1NJI - chains A and Z of the 30 polymer chains in the assembly; structure by X-ray diffraction, 3.00 A resolution.

== Chain A ==
Molecule: 23S ribosomal RNA
From: Haloarcula marismortui
Sequence (2922 nucleotides; each row starts with the number of its first residue):
     2 UUGGCUACUA UGCCAGCUGG UGGAUUGCUC GGCUCAGGCG CUGAUGAAGG ACGUGCCAAG
    62 CUGCGAUAAG CCAUGGGGAG CCGCACGGAG GCGAAGAACC AUGGAUUUCC GAAUGAGAAU
   122 CUCUCUAACA AUUGCUUCGC GCAAUGAGGA ACCCCGAGAA CUGAAACAUC UCAGUAUCGG
   182 GAGGAACAGA AAACGCAAUG UGAUGUCGUU AGUAACCGCG AGUGAACGCG AUACAGCCCA
   242 AACCGAAGCC CUCACGGGCA AUGUGGUGUC AGGGCUACCU CUCAUCAGCC GACCGUCUCG
   302 ACGAAGUCUC UUGGAACAGA GCGUGAUACA GGGUGACAAC CCCGUACUCG AGACCAGUAC
   362 GACGUGCGGU AGUGCCAGAG UAGCGGGGGU UGGAUAUCCC UCGCGAAUAA CGCAGGCAUC
   422 GACUGCGAAG GCUAAACACA ACCUGAGACC GAUAGUGAAC AAGUAGUGUG AACGAACGCU
   482 GCAAAGUACC CUCAGAAGGG AGGCGAAAUA GAGCAUGAAA UCAGUUGGCG AUCGAGCGAC
   542 AGGGCAUACA AGGUCCCUCG ACGAAUGACC GACGCGCGAG CGUCCAGUAA GACUCACGGG
   602 AAGCCGAUGU UCUGUCGUAC GUUUUGAAAA ACGAGCCAGG GAGUGUGUCU GCAUGGCAAG
   662 UCUAACCGGA GUAUCCGGGG AGGCACAGGG AAACCGACAU GGCCGCAGGG CUUUGCCCGA
   722 GGGCCGCCGU CUUCAAGGGC GGGGAGCCAU GUGGACACGA CCCGAAUCCG GACGAUCUAC
   782 GCAUGGACAA GAUGAAGCGU GCCGAAAGGC ACGUGGAAGU CUGUUAGAGU UGGUGUCCUA
   842 CAAUACCCUC UCGUGAUCUA UGUGUAGGGG UGAAAGGCCC AUCGAGUCCG GCAACAGCUG
   902 GUUCCAAUCG AAACAUGUCG AAGCAUGACC UCCGCCGAGG UAGUCUGUGA GGUAGAGCGA
   962 CCGAUUGGUG UGUCCGCCUC CGAGAGGAGU CGGCACACCU GUCAAACUCC AAACUUACAG
  1022 ACGCCGUUUG ACGCGGGGAU UCCGGUGCGC GGGGUAAGCC UGUGUACCAG GAGGGGAACA
  1082 ACCCAGAGAU AGGUUAAGGU CCCCAAGUGU GGAUUAAGUG UAAUCCUCUG AAGGUGGUCU
  1142 CGAGCCCUAG ACAGCCGGGA GGUGAGCUUA GAAGCAGCUA CCCUCUAAGA AAAGCGUAAC
  1202 AGCUUACCGG CCGAGGUUUG AGGCGCCCAA AAUGAUCGGG ACUCAAAUCC ACCACCGAGA
  1262 CCUGUCCGUA CCACUCAUAC UGGUAAUCGA GUAGAUUGGC GCUCUAAUUG GAUGGAAGUA
  1322 GGGGUGAAAA CUCCUAUGGA CCGAUUAGUG ACGAAAAUCC UGGCCAUAGU AGCAGCGAUA
  1382 GUCGGGUGAG AACCCCGACG GCCUAAUGGA UAAGGGUUCC UCAGCACUGC UGAUCAGCUG
  1442 AGGGUUAGCC GGUCCUAAGU CAUACCGCAA CUCGACUAUG ACGAAAUGGG AAACGGGUUA
  1502 AUAUUCCCGU GCCACUAUGC AGUGAAAGUU GACGCCCUGG GGUCGAUCAC GCUGGGCAUU
  1562 CGCCCAGUCG AACCGUCCAA CUCCGUGGAA GCCGUAAUGG CAGGAAGCGG ACGAACGGCG
  1622 GCAUAGGGAA ACGUGAUUCA ACCUGGGGCC CAUGAAAAGA CGAGCAUAGU GUCCGUACCG
  1682 AGAACCGACA CAGGUGUCCA UGGCGGCGAA AGCCAAGGCC UGUCGGGAGC AACCAACGUU
  1742 AGGGAAUUCG GCAAGUUAGU CCCGUACCUU CGGAAGAAGG GAUGCCUGCU CCGGAACGGA
  1802 GCAGGUCGCA GUGACUCGGA AGCUCGGACU GUCUAGUAAC AACAUAGGUG ACCGCAAAUC
  1862 CGCAAGGACU CGUACGGUCA CUGAAUCCUG CCCAGUGCAG GUAUCUGAAC ACCUCGUACA
  1922 AGAGGACGAA GGACCUGUCA ACGGCGGGGG UAACUAUGAC CCUCUUAAGG UAGCGUAGUA
  1982 CCUUGCCGCA UCAGUAGCGG CUUGCAUGAA UGGAUUAACC AGAGCUUCAC UGUCCCAACG
  2042 UUGGGCCCGG UGAACUGUAC AUUCCAGUGC GGAGUCUGGA GACACCCAGG GGGAAGCGAA
  2102 GACCCUAUGG AGCUUUACUG CAGGCUGUCG CUGAGACGUG GUCGCCGAUG UGCAGCAUAG
  2162 GUAGGAGACA CUACACAGGU ACCCGCGCUA GCGGGCCACC GAGUCAACAG UGAAAUACUA
  2222 CCCGUCGGUG ACUGCGACUC UCACUCCGGG AGGAGGACAC CGAUAGCCGG GCAGUUUGAC
  2282 UGGGGCGGUA CGCGCUCGAA AAGAUAUCGA GCGCGCCCUA UGGCUAUCUC AGCCGGGACA
  2342 GAGACCCGGC GAAGAGUGCA AGAGCAAAAG AUAGCUUGAC AGUGUUCUUC CCAACGAGGA
  2402 ACGCUGACGC GAAAGCGUGG UCUAGCGAAC CAAUUAGCCU GCUUGAUGCG GGCAAUUGAU
  2462 GACAGAAAAG CUACCCUAGG GAUAACAGAG UCGUCACUCG CAAGAGCACA UAUCGACCGA
  2522 GUGGCUUGCU ACCUCGAUGU CGGUUCCCUC CAUCCUGCCC GUGCAGAAGC GGGCAAGGGU
  2582 GAGGUUGUUC GCCUAUUAAA GGAGGUCGUG AGCUGGGUUU AGACCGUCGU GAGACAGGUC
  2642 GGCUGCUAUC UACUGGGUGU GUAAUGGUGU CUGACAAGAA CGACCGUAUA GUACGAGAGG
  2702 AACUACGGUU GGUGGCCACU GGUGUACCGG UUGUUCGAGA GAGCACGUGC CGGGUAGCCA
  2762 CGCCACACGG GGUAAGAGCU GAACGCAUCU AAGCUCGAAA CCCACUUGGA AAAGAGACAC
  2822 CGCCGAGGUC CCGCGUACAA GACGCGGUCG AUAGACUCGG GGUGUGCGCG UCGAGGUAAC
  2882 GAGACGUUAA GCCCACGAGC ACUAACAGAC CAAAGCCAUC AU
Unresolved in the structure: 2-9, 126-127, 715, 971-998, 1560, 1952-1963, 2137-2236, 2339-2343, 2665-2666, 2915-2923
Metal / ion sites: Mg2+ site 1 near G28 (its only coordinating residue here); Na+ site 1: C40, C443; Na+ site 2: G56, A59, G61; Na+ site 3 near U108 (its only coordinating residue here); Mg2+ site 2 near U115 (its only coordinating residue here); Na+ site 4: C141, G142; Na+ site 5 near U146 (its only coordinating residue here); Mg2+ site 3: C162, U2276; K+ site 1: C162, U163, U172; Mg2+ site 4: A165, A167, C168; Na+ site 6: A165, A166, A167; Mg2+ site 5: A166, G219; 61 more Na+ sites not listed; 98 more Mg2+ sites not listed; 1 more K+ sites not listed
Ligand contacts: chloramphenicol (CLM): G2099, A2100, G2540, U2645, G2646

== Chain Z ==
Molecule: 50S ribosomal protein L32E
From: Haloarcula marismortui
UniProtKB: P12736 (RL32_HALMA); residues 1-240 here = UniProt positions 1-240
Amino-acid sequence (240 residues; row label = number of the first residue in the row):
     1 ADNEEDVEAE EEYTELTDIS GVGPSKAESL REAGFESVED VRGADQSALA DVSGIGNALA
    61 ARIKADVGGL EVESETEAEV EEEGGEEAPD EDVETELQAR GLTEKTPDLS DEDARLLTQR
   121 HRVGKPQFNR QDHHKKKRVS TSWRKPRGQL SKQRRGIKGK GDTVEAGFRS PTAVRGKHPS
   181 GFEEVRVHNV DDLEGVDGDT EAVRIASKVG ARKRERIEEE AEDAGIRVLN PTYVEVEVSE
Unresolved in the structure: 1-94, 237-240
Metal / ion sites: Mg2+: His133, Lys136, Val139

== Chain A / chain Z interface ==
Pairs across the interface (170; chain A residue first):
  G320(A) with Arg212(Z), hydrogen bond to the sugar
  A521(A) with Lys137(Z), salt bridge to the phosphate
  U522(A) with Lys137(Z), salt bridge to the phosphate
  G537(A) with Lys135(Z), hydrogen bond to the sugar; Lys160(Z), sugar contact
  C538(A) with His134(Z), salt bridge to the phosphate; Lys135(Z), phosphate contact
  G539(A) with His134(Z), hydrogen bond to the phosphate; Gly159(Z), hydrogen bond to the base
  A540(A) with Gln127(Z), hydrogen bond to the phosphate; Gly159(Z), sugar contact; Gly161(Z), sugar contact
  C541(A) with Pro126(Z), phosphate contact; Gln127(Z), hydrogen bond to the phosphate
  A551(A) with Tyr233(Z), phosphate contact
  A552(A) with Arg204(Z), hydrogen bond to the phosphate; Leu229(Z), sugar contact; Asn230(Z), sugar contact; Pro231(Z), phosphate contact; Tyr233(Z), hydrogen bond to the phosphate
  G553(A) with His178(Z), salt bridge to the phosphate; Pro179(Z), sugar contact; Arg204(Z), salt bridge to the phosphate
  G554(A) with His178(Z), phosphate contact; Ser180(Z), phosphate contact; Arg227(Z), salt bridge to the phosphate
  U555(A) with His121(Z), phosphate contact
  C556(A) with His121(Z), salt bridge to the phosphate
  C594(A) with Arg122(Z), hydrogen bond to the sugar
  U595(A) with Thr118(Z), phosphate contact; Arg122(Z), salt bridge to the phosphate
  C617(A) with Lys158(Z), hydrogen bond to the sugar; Gly159(Z), base contact
  G618(A) with Lys158(Z), sugar contact; Lys160(Z), hydrogen bond to the sugar
  A620(A) with Asp132(Z), hydrogen bond to the sugar; Lys135(Z), hydrogen bond to the sugar; Lys152(Z), phosphate contact; Lys160(Z), salt bridge to the phosphate
  C621(A) with Gln131(Z), phosphate contact; Asp132(Z), sugar contact; Ser151(Z), phosphate contact; Lys152(Z), salt bridge to the phosphate
  G622(A) with Gln131(Z), hydrogen bond to the phosphate; Arg147(Z), phosphate contact; Gly148(Z), hydrogen bond to the phosphate; Ser151(Z), hydrogen bond to the phosphate
  U623(A) with Gly148(Z), phosphate contact; Gln149(Z), hydrogen bond to the phosphate; Leu150(Z), base contact
  U624(A) with Leu150(Z), base contact
  U625(A) with Leu150(Z), base contact
  A628(A) with Leu150(Z), sugar contact
  A629(A) with Lys152(Z), salt bridge to the phosphate
  C637(A) with Lys136(Z), salt bridge to the phosphate; Arg138(Z), salt bridge to the phosphate
  C638(A) with Lys136(Z), phosphate contact; Lys137(Z), phosphate contact; Arg138(Z), salt bridge to the phosphate
  A639(A) with Arg138(Z), phosphate contact
  C905(A) with Arg144(Z), salt bridge to the phosphate
  C906(A) with Trp143(Z), phosphate contact; Arg144(Z), phosphate contact; Lys145(Z), hydrogen bond to the phosphate; Arg147(Z), salt bridge to the phosphate
  A907(A) with Trp143(Z), hydrogen bond to the phosphate; Lys145(Z), phosphate contact; Val164(Z), phosphate contact
  A908(A) with Glu165(Z), phosphate contact; Ala166(Z), hydrogen bond to the phosphate
  G1071(A) with Gln149(Z), phosphate contact; Arg154(Z), sugar contact
  G1072(A) with Arg154(Z), salt bridge to the phosphate; Arg155(Z), phosphate contact
  A1073(A) with Arg155(Z), sugar contact; Gly156(Z), hydrogen bond to the sugar; Ile157(Z), phosphate contact
  G1074(A) with Ile157(Z), phosphate contact; Lys158(Z), hydrogen bond to the phosphate
  G1075(A) with Lys158(Z), salt bridge to the phosphate
  G1089(A) with Glu165(Z), hydrogen bond to the sugar; Gly167(Z), hydrogen bond to the base
  A1090(A) with Gly167(Z), sugar contact; Phe168(Z), sugar contact
  U1091(A) with Val123(Z), sugar contact
  G1260(A) with Lys158(Z), base contact
  U1266(A) with Arg115(Z), hydrogen bond to the phosphate; Gln119(Z), hydrogen bond to the sugar
  C1267(A) with Glu112(Z), phosphate contact; Arg115(Z), salt bridge to the phosphate; Leu116(Z), sugar contact; Gln119(Z), sugar contact; Pro171(Z), sugar contact
  C1268(A) with Ala166(Z), hydrogen bond to the sugar; Gly167(Z), base contact; Arg169(Z), sugar contact; Ser170(Z), sugar contact; Pro171(Z), phosphate contact; Thr172(Z), hydrogen bond to the phosphate; Arg175(Z), hydrogen bond to the phosphate
  G1269(A) with Ala166(Z), sugar contact; Arg175(Z), salt bridge to the phosphate
  U1293(A) with Gln149(Z), hydrogen bond to the sugar; Arg154(Z), sugar contact
  A1294(A) with Gln149(Z), phosphate contact
  G1311(A) with His188(Z), sugar contact; Asn189(Z), phosphate contact; Lys208(Z), base contact
  G1312(A) with His188(Z), sugar contact; Asn189(Z), phosphate contact; Lys208(Z), hydrogen bond to the sugar; Val209(Z), hydrogen bond to the sugar; Lys213(Z), salt bridge to the phosphate
  A1313(A) with Lys208(Z), sugar contact; Val209(Z), phosphate contact; Gly210(Z), hydrogen bond to the phosphate; Lys213(Z), salt bridge to the phosphate
  G1315(A) with Ala211(Z), hydrogen bond to the phosphate; Arg212(Z), hydrogen bond to the base; Glu215(Z), hydrogen bond to the base
  G1316(A) with Gly210(Z), phosphate contact; Ala211(Z), hydrogen bond to the phosphate
  A1317(A) with Lys208(Z), phosphate contact
  A1318(A) with Lys208(Z), phosphate contact
  G1324(A) with Arg204(Z), base contact
  G1325(A) with Pro179(Z), sugar contact
  U1326(A) with Arg120(Z), salt bridge to the phosphate; Gly176(Z), sugar contact; Lys177(Z), sugar contact
  G1327(A) with Arg120(Z), salt bridge to the phosphate; Lys125(Z), hydrogen bond to the base; Arg169(Z), hydrogen bond to the phosphate; Ser170(Z), phosphate contact; Arg175(Z), phosphate contact; Gly176(Z), hydrogen bond to the phosphate
  A1328(A) with Phe128(Z), sugar contact; Val164(Z), sugar contact; Glu165(Z), base contact; Ala166(Z), hydrogen bond to the base; Phe168(Z), sugar contact; Arg169(Z), salt bridge to the phosphate; Ser170(Z), hydrogen bond to the phosphate; Arg175(Z), salt bridge to the phosphate
  A1329(A) with Lys125(Z), salt bridge to the phosphate; Phe128(Z), phosphate contact; Trp143(Z), phosphate contact; Val164(Z), sugar contact; Arg169(Z), base contact
  A1330(A) with Ser142(Z), sugar contact; Trp143(Z), hydrogen bond to the phosphate
  A1331(A) with Ser142(Z), hydrogen bond to the phosphate; Arg144(Z), salt bridge to the phosphate
  U1333(A) with Arg186(Z), hydrogen bond to the phosphate; Arg204(Z), sugar contact
  C1334(A) with Arg186(Z), salt bridge to the phosphate; Arg204(Z), hydrogen bond to the sugar; Ile205(Z), sugar contact; Ala206(Z), phosphate contact; Ser207(Z), hydrogen bond to the phosphate; Asn230(Z), hydrogen bond to the phosphate
  C1335(A) with Ser207(Z), phosphate contact; Asn230(Z), hydrogen bond to the phosphate
  C1343(A) with Lys208(Z), hydrogen bond to the sugar
  G1344(A) with Lys208(Z), sugar contact
  A1356(A) with Arg130(Z), salt bridge to the phosphate; Asp132(Z), base contact; Lys136(Z), base contact; Arg138(Z), hydrogen bond to the base; Val139(Z), base contact
  U2059(A) with Lys136(Z), hydrogen bond to the sugar
Also at the interface, not in a pair above, chain A (74 interface residues in all): C596, G1290, U1314, A2060
Also at the interface, not in a pair above, chain Z (78 interface residues in all): Asp162, Val174, Arg214, Arg216

== In short ==
74 residues of chain A and 78 residues of chain Z are in contact; the contacts include 52 hydrogen bonds and
30 salt bridges. Polar pairs include G539(A)-Gly159(Z), G1089(A)-Gly167(Z) and G1315(A)-Arg212(Z). Chain A
binds chloramphenicol. The Na+ site 1 is built by C40(A) and C443(A).
Chain A is 23S ribosomal RNA and chain Z is 50S ribosomal protein L32E, both from Haloarcula marismortui; the
structure, Structure of chloramphenicol bound to the 50S ribosomal subunit, was determined by X-ray
diffraction together with 1K73, 1KC8 and 1N8R from the same study.
